6F44 - chains W and X of the 22 polymer chains in the assembly; structure by electron microscopy, 4.20 A resolution (low resolution: residue-level contacts below are approximate; hydrogen-bond / salt-bridge calls are withheld).

# Chain W
Name: Transcription factor TFIIIB component B''
From: Saccharomyces cerevisiae (strain ATCC 204508 / S288c)
UniProt: P46678 (TFC5_YEAST); residues 1-594 here = UniProt positions 1-594
Amino-acid sequence (594 residues; row label = number of the first residue in the row):
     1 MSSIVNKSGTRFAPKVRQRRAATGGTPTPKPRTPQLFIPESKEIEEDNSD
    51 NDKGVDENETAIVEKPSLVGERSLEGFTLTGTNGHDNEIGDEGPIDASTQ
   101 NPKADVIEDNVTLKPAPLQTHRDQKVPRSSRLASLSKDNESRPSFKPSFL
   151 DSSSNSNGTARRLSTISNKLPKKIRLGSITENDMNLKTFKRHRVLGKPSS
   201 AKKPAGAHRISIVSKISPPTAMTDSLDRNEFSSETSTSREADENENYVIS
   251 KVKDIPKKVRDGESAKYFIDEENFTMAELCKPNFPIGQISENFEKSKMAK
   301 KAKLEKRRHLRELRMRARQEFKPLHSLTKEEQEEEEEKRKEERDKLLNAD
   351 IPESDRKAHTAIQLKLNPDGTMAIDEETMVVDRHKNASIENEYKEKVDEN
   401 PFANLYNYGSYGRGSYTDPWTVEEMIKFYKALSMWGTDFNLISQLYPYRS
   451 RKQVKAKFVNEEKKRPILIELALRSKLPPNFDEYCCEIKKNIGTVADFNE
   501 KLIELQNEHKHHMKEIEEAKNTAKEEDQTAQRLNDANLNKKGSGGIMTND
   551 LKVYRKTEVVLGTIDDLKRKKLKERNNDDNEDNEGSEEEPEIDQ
Not modelled in the structure: 1-279, 320-384, 517-594
UniProt features mapped onto this chain:
  - modified residue (Phosphoserine): Ser-49, Ser-178

# Chain X
Molecule: Non-template DNA
Sequence (81 nucleotides; numbered 1 to 81; the number before each row is that of its first residue):
     1 CGTCCACTATTTTCGGCTACTATAAATAAATGTTTTTTTCGCAATAGTGT
    51 GTTCGCGAAGTAACCCTTCGTGGACATTTGG
Not modelled in the structure: 1-4, 49-81

# How chain W and chain X interact
Pairs across the interface (4):
  Arg-413(W) / DC20(X)
  Arg-413(W) / DT21(X)
  Gly-414(W) / DC20(X)
  Lys-452(W) / DC20(X)
Interface residues without a listed pair, chain W (8 interface residues in all): Asn-283, Phe-284, Ser-415, Thr-417, Ala-456
Interface residues without a listed pair, chain X (6 interface residues in all): DT13, DC14, DT18, DA19

# Summary
8 residues of chain W face 6 of chain X across their interface.
Here chain W is Transcription factor TFIIIB component B'' (Saccharomyces cerevisiae (strain ATCC 204508 /
S288c)) and chain X is Non-template DNA. Entry 6F44 (RNA Polymerase III closed complex CC2) was determined by
electron microscopy, deposited together with 6F40, 6F41 and 6F42.
